Entry 5V8F (electron microscopy, 3.90 A resolution); this record covers chains 4 and N of the 16 polymer chains in the assembly.

== Chain 4 ==
Name: DNA replication licensing factor MCM4
Organism: Saccharomyces cerevisiae (strain ATCC 204508 / S288c)
Notes: EC 3.6.4.12
UniProt: P30665 (MCM4_YEAST); numbering as in UniProt (aligned over 1-933)
Amino-acid sequence (933 residues; row label = number of the first residue in the row):
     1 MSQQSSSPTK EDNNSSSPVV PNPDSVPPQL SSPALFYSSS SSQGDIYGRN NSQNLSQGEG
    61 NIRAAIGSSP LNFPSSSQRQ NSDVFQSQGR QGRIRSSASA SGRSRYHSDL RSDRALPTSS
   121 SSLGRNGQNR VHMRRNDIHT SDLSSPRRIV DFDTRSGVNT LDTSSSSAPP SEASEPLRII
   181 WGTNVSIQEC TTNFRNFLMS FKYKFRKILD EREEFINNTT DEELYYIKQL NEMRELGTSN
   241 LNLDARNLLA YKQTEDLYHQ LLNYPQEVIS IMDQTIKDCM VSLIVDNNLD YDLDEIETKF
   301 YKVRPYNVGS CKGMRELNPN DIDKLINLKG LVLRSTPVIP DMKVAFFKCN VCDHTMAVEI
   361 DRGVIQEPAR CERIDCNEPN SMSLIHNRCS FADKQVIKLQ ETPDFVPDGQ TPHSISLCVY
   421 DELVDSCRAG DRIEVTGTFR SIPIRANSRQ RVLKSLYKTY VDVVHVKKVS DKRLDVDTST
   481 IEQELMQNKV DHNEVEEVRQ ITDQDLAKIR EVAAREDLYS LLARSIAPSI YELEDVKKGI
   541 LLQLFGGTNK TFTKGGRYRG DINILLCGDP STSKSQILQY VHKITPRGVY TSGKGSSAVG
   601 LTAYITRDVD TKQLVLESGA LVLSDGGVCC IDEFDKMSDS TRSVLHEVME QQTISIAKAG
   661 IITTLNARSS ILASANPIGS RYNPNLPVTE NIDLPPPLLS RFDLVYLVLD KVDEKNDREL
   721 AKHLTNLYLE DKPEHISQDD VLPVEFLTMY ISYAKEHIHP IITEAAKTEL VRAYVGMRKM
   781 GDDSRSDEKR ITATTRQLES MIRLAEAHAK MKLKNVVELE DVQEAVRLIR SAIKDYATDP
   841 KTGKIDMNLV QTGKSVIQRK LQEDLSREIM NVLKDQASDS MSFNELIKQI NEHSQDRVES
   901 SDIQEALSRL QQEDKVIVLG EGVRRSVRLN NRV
Disordered / not traced: 1-177, 215-217, 847-853, 929-933
Curated features (UniProtKB/Swiss-Prot):
  - motif: Ser-700 to Asp-703 (Arginine finger)
  - binding site (ATP): Gly-568 to Ser-575
  - modified residue (Phosphoserine): Ser-52, Ser-56, Ser-69
  - mutagenesis: Lys-574 (K574A: Loss of MCM2-7 complex helicase activity)
Cystine bridges: Cys-352/Cys-371
Residues lining bound ligands:
  - ATP-gamma-S (AGS; phosphothiophosphoric acid-adenylate ester), molecule 1: Ser-529, Ile-530, Tyr-531, Leu-533, Pro-570, Ser-571, Thr-572, Ser-573, Lys-574, Ser-575, Gln-576, Leu-720
  - ATP-gamma-S (AGS), molecule 2: Tyr-558, His-646, Glu-650, Gln-651, Pro-697, Arg-701, Thr-795, Arg-796, Glu-799

== Chain N ==
Molecule: 39-nt DNA strand
Sequence (39 nucleotides; each row starts with the number of its first residue):
    45 AAAAGGCCTG CAGGCAAGTG CACAAACAAT ACTTAAATA

== How chain 4 and chain N interact ==
Contacting residue pairs (6; chain 4 residue first):
  Ser-597(4) / DG50(N)  hydrogen bond to the phosphate
  Val-599(4) / DG49(N)  sugar contact
  Lys-658(4) / DA48(N)  phosphate contact
  Lys-658(4) / DG49(N)  salt bridge to the phosphate
  Ala-659(4) / DA47(N)  phosphate contact
  Ala-659(4) / DA48(N)  hydrogen bond to the phosphate
Other interface residues (no listed pair), chain 4 (5 interface residues in all): Tyr-604

== In short ==
Chain 4 and chain N form an interface of 5 and 4 residues respectively; the contacts include 2 hydrogen bonds
and 1 salt bridge. Polar pairs include Ser-597(4)/DG50(N), Ala-659(4)/DA48(N) and Lys-658(4)/DG49(N). Ligands
of chain 4: ATP-gamma-S.
Here chain 4 is DNA replication licensing factor MCM4 (Saccharomyces cerevisiae (strain ATCC 204508 / S288c))
and chain N is a 39-nt DNA strand. Entry 5V8F (Structural basis of MCM2-7 replicative helicase loading by
ORC-Cdc6 and Cdt1) was determined by electron microscopy.
